Entry 8WC6 (electron microscopy, 3.20 A resolution); this record covers chains B and Y of the 6 polymer chains in the assembly.

== Chain B ==
Name: Guanine nucleotide-binding protein G(I)/G(S)/G(T) subunit beta-1
Organism: Homo sapiens
UniProtKB: P62873 (GBB1_HUMAN); residues 2-340 here = UniProt positions 2-340
Chain sequence (345 residues; each row starts with the number of its first residue; numbers below 1 keep their minus sign (Met-4 is residue -4)):
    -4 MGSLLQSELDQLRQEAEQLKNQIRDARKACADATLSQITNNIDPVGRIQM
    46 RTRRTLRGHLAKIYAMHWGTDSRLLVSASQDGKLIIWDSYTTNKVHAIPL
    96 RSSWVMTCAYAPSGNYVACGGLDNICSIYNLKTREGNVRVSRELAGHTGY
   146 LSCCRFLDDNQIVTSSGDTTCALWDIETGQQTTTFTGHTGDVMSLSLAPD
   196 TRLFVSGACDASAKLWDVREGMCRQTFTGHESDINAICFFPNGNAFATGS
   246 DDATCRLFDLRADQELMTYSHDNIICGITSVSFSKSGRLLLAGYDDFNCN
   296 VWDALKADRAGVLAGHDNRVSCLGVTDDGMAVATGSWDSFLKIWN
Unresolved in the structure: -4 to 3, 310
Differences from the reference sequence: initiating methionine (-4); expression tag (-3 to 1)
Curated features (UniProtKB/Swiss-Prot):
  - modified residue: Ser2 (N-acetylserine), His266 (Phosphohistidine)

== Chain Y ==
Name: Guanine nucleotide-binding protein G(I)/G(S)/G(O) subunit gamma-2
Organism: Homo sapiens
UniProtKB: P59768 (GBG2_HUMAN); residues 1-71 here = UniProt positions 1-71
Chain sequence (71 residues; numbered 1 to 71; the number before each row is that of its first residue):
     1 MASNNTASIAQARKLVEQLKMEANIDRIKVSKAAADLMAYCEAHAKEDPL
    51 LTPVPASENPFREKKFFCAIL
Unresolved in the structure: 1-7, 64-71
Curated features (UniProtKB/Swiss-Prot):
  - modified residue: Ala2 (N-acetylalanine), Cys68 (Cysteine methyl ester)
  - lipidation: Cys68 (S-geranylgeranyl cysteine)

== Chain B / chain Y interface ==
Contacting residue pairs (52):
  Leu7(B) - Ala12(Y)  hydrophobic
  Glu10(B) - Val16(Y)
  Ala11(B) - Leu15(Y)  hydrophobic
  Ala11(B) - Leu19(Y)
  Leu14(B) - Val16(Y)
  Leu14(B) - Leu19(Y)  hydrophobic
  Leu14(B) - Lys20(Y)
  Gln17(B) - Ala23(Y)
  Ile18(B) - Leu19(Y)  hydrophobic
  Ile18(B) - Arg27(Y)
  Ala21(B) - Arg27(Y)
  Arg22(B) - Arg27(Y)
  Cys25(B) - Val30(Y)
  Ala26(B) - Val30(Y)
  Ala28(B) - Val30(Y)
  Leu30(B) - Ala34(Y)  hydrophobic
  Ile33(B) - Met38(Y)  hydrophobic
  Val40(B) - Leu51(Y)  hydrophobic
  Arg48(B) - Phe61(Y)
  Arg49(B) - Pro60(Y)
  Arg49(B) - Phe61(Y)
  Ser84(B) - Phe61(Y)
  Tyr85(B) - Pro60(Y)
  Tyr85(B) - Phe61(Y)  hydrophobic
  Cys218(B) - Gln18(Y)
  Gln220(B) - Ile25(Y)
  Arg256(B) - Arg27(Y)
  Arg256(B) - Ile28(Y)
  Arg256(B) - Ala33(Y)
  Arg256(B) - Asp36(Y)  salt bridge
  Ala257(B) - Val30(Y)  hydrophobic
  Asp258(B) - Arg27(Y)  salt bridge
  Gln259(B) - Val30(Y)
  Leu261(B) - Val30(Y)  hydrophobic
  Ser279(B) - Asp48(Y)  hydrogen bond
  Lys280(B) - Glu47(Y)
  Lys280(B) - Asp48(Y)
  Ser281(B) - Tyr40(Y)
  Ser281(B) - Cys41(Y)
  Ser281(B) - His44(Y)
  Ser281(B) - Asp48(Y)  hydrogen bond
  Gly282(B) - Cys41(Y)
  Arg283(B) - Leu51(Y)
  Leu284(B) - Leu51(Y)  hydrophobic
  Leu300(B) - Met38(Y)  hydrophobic
  Asp323(B) - Pro49(Y)
  Gly324(B) - Pro49(Y)
  Gly324(B) - Leu50(Y)
  Met325(B) - Pro49(Y)  hydrophobic
  Ala326(B) - Phe61(Y)  hydrophobic
  Val327(B) - Leu50(Y)  hydrophobic
  Asn340(B) - Phe61(Y)
Other interface residues (no listed pair), chain B (48 interface residues in all): Lys15, Asp27, Thr34, Met45, Phe235, Pro236, Asn237, Ala240, Asp254, Ile338
Other interface residues (no listed pair), chain Y (33 interface residues in all): Glu22, Asp26, Ser31, Leu37, Glu58, Asn59, Arg62, Glu63

== Summary ==
48 residues of chain B and 33 residues of chain Y are in contact; the contacts include 2 hydrogen bonds and 2
salt bridges. Among the polar pairs are Arg256(B)-Asp36(Y), Asp258(B)-Arg27(Y) and Ser279(B)-Asp48(Y).
Chain B is Guanine nucleotide-binding protein G(I)/G(S)/G(T) subunit beta-1 and chain Y is Guanine
nucleotide-binding protein G(I)/G(S)/G(O) subunit gamma-2, both from Homo sapiens; the structure, Cryo-EM
structure of the PEA-bound mTAAR1-Gs complex, was determined by electron microscopy, deposited together with
8WC3, 8WC4, 8WC5, 8WC7, 8WC8, 8WC9, 8WCA and 8WCB.
